PDB entry 7U94 | electron microscopy, 3.25 A resolution | chains 5 and 6 of the 60 polymer chains in the assembly

# Chain 5 (and 6)
Molecule: Capsid protein
From: Snake adeno-associated virus
Notes: chain 6 of this document is another copy of the same molecule, construct and numbering; everything in this record applies to it too
UniProtKB: Q6V7U2 (Q6V7U2_9VIRU); residue numbers follow UniProt; this construct covers 206-726
Amino-acid sequence (521 residues; numbered 206 to 726; the number before each row is that of its first residue):
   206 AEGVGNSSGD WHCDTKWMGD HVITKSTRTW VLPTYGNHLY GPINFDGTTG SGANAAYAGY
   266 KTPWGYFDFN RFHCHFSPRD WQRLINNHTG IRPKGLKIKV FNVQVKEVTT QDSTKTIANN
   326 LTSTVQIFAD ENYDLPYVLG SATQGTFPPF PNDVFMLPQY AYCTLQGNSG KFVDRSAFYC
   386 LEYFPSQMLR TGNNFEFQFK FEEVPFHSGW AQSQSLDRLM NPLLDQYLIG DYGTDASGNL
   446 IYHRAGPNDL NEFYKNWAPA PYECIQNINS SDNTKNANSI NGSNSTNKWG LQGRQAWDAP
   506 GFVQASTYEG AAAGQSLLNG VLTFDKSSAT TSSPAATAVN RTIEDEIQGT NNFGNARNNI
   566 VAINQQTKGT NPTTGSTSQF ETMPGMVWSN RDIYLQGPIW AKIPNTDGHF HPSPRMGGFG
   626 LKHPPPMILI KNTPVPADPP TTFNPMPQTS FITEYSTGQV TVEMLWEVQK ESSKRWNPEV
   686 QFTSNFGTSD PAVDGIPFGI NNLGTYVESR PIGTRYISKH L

# How chain 5 and chain 6 interact
Residue-residue contacts (203):
  S413(5) with D612(6), hydrogen bond
  W415(5) with N610(6)
  A416(5) with R380(6)
  Q417(5) with L370(6)
  S418(5) with T369(6); L370(6), hydrogen bond (backbone-backbone); R380(6)
  Q419(5) with P341(6); C368(6), hydrogen bond (side chain-backbone); L370(6)
  S420(5) with L496(6)
  D422(5) with R499(6), salt bridge
  R423(5) with N259(6), hydrogen bond (side chain-backbone); A260(6); A261(6), hydrogen bond (side chain-backbone); Y262(6); C368(6); R499(6)
  M425(5) with S346(6); C368(6)
  N426(5) with Y271(6), hydrogen bond; Q364(6), hydrogen bond (side chain-backbone); A366(6)
  P427(5) with I248(6), hydrophobic; Y262(6), hydrophobic; A366(6); Y367(6); C368(6), hydrophobic
  L428(5) with Q364(6); A366(6), hydrophobic
  L429(5) with Y271(6); T348(6); Q349(6)
  D430(5) with T348(6); Q349(6), hydrogen bond (backbone-backbone)
  Q431(5) with S346(6), hydrogen bond (side chain-backbone); A347(6)
  Y432(5) with R276(6); A347(6), hydrogen bond (backbone-backbone); T348(6); T528(6); F529(6), hydrophobic; Q601(6); P603(6)
  L433(5) with T528(6); F529(6), hydrophobic; M621(6), hydrophobic
  I434(5) with T528(6), hydrogen bond (backbone-backbone); D530(6)
  G435(5) with N524(6)
  D436(5) with W502(6); N524(6); R546(6), salt bridge
  Y437(5) with G487(6), hydrogen bond (backbone-backbone)
  G438(5) with I485(6); G487(6)
  T439(5) with I473(6); A482(6); S484(6), hydrogen bond (side chain-backbone); I485(6), hydrogen bond (side chain-backbone)
  D440(5) with S484(6), hydrogen bond (backbone-backbone)
  A441(5) with N483(6); S484(6)
  S442(5) with N478(6); N483(6)
  G443(5) with N478(6); N481(6); N483(6)
  N444(5) with N478(6)
  L445(5) with I473(6), hydrophobic
  Y447(5) with S538(6), hydrogen bond (backbone-side chain); P539(6); R546(6)
  H448(5) with S537(6)
  R449(5) with Q349(6); D530(6), salt bridge; A534(6), hydrogen bond (side chain-backbone); T536(6), hydrogen bond (side chain-backbone); S537(6), hydrogen bond (backbone-backbone)
  N453(5) with S256(6)
  D454(5) with S256(6)
  L455(5) with Y262(6), hydrophobic
  N456(5) with N259(6); W502(6), hydrogen bond (backbone-backbone)
  E457(5) with W502(6)
  Y459(5) with A504(6), hydrophobic; N524(6), hydrogen bond
  K460(5) with W494(6); W502(6), hydrogen bond (side chain-backbone); A504(6), hydrogen bond (backbone-backbone)
  N461(5) with G345(6), hydrogen bond (side chain-backbone); A606(6); P619(6); R620(6), hydrogen bond (backbone-backbone); M621(6), hydrogen bond (side chain-backbone)
  W462(5) with W494(6); K607(6); I608(6), hydrophobic; P609(6); S618(6); P619(6)
  A463(5) with R620(6)
  P464(5) with W494(6); L496(6), hydrophobic
  E514(5) with G372(6); V378(6)
  E551(5) with R380(6)
  Q553(5) with L496(6); Q497(6)
  G554(5) with L496(6)
  T555(5) with L496(6)
  N557(5) with G495(6); L496(6); Q497(6)
  N563(5) with G495(6); Q500(6)
  N564(5) with K493(6); W494(6)
  I565(5) with N492(6); K493(6), hydrogen bond (backbone-backbone)
  V566(5) with C469(6); N492(6)
  A567(5) with C469(6), hydrogen bond (backbone-side chain); Q471(6); N492(6), hydrogen bond (backbone-side chain); S583(6), hydrogen bond (backbone-side chain)
  I568(5) with R562(6)
  N569(5) with Q471(6), hydrogen bond (backbone-side chain)
  Q570(5) with Q471(6); N560(6), hydrogen bond (side chain-backbone); A561(6), hydrogen bond (side chain-backbone)
  Q571(5) with Q471(6); N472(6), hydrogen bond (side chain-backbone); I473(6); N481(6); I485(6)
  T572(5) with K480(6); A482(6)
  K573(5) with T479(6); K480(6), hydrogen bond (backbone-backbone); N481(6); N483(6), hydrogen bond
  T575(5) with A482(6)
  P577(5) with Q471(6); I485(6); S490(6)
  T579(5) with N489(6)
  T582(5) with Q584(6)
  Q584(5) with Q584(6), hydrogen bond (backbone-side chain)
  F585(5) with E468(6); Q584(6)
  E586(5) with E586(6)
  T587(5) with E586(6); T587(6), hydrogen bond
  M588(5) with E468(6); F507(6), hydrophobic; E586(6); F615(6)
  P589(5) with F507(6), hydrophobic; W593(6), hydrophobic; F615(6), hydrophobic; R620(6), hydrogen bond (backbone-side chain)
  G590(5) with F615(6), hydrogen bond (backbone-backbone); H616(6)
  M591(5) with H614(6); F615(6), hydrogen bond (backbone-backbone)
  V592(5) with T611(6); G613(6)
  W593(5) with T611(6); D612(6); G613(6), hydrogen bond (backbone-backbone); F615(6)
  S594(5) with D612(6), hydrogen bond
  N595(5) with D612(6), hydrogen bond (backbone-side chain)
  F615(5) with F615(6), hydrophobic
  H616(5) with G613(6)
  S677(5) with D339(6)
  K679(5) with D339(6); Y388(6); F389(6)
  R680(5) with R380(6); S381(6), hydrogen bond (side chain-backbone); A382(6); F383(6); Y384(6)
  W681(5) with F383(6), hydrogen bond (backbone-backbone); C385(6), hydrophobic
  N682(5) with S381(6), hydrogen bond (side chain-backbone); F383(6)
  V685(5) with D379(6); R380(6)
  R720(5) with R380(6); D612(6), salt bridge
  Y721(5) with R380(6), hydrogen bond (backbone-side chain)
  S723(5) with R380(6)
  H725(5) with Y338(6), hydrogen bond (side chain-backbone); D339(6); L340(6), hydrogen bond (side chain-backbone); P341(6); Y384(6)
  L726(5) with K607(6); N610(6); T611(6)
Interface residues without a listed pair, chain 5 (98 interface residues in all): L421, L424, P452, F458, Y513, G515, I722, K724
Interface residues without a listed pair, chain 6 (120 interface residues in all): F250, K266, Y342, V343, P363, Y365, Q371, N373, P466, Y467, S475, N486, S488, T491, G498, A501, P505, L523, V526, L527, A541, V544, G602, P617

# Overview
98 residues of chain 5 face 120 of chain 6 across their interface; the contacts include 50 hydrogen bonds and
4 salt bridges. Polar contacts include D422(5)-R499(6), D436(5)-R546(6) and R449(5)-D530(6).
Both chains are Capsid protein (Snake adeno-associated virus). Entry 7U94 (SAAV pH 7.4 capsid structure) was
determined by electron microscopy, deposited together with 7U95, 7U96 and 7U97.
